PDB entry 5X1N | X-ray diffraction, 2.00 A resolution | chains A and B

== Chain A (and B) ==
Name: Vanillate/3-O-methylgallate O-demethylase
Organism: Sphingobium sp. SYK-6
Notes: chain B of this document is another copy of the same molecule, construct and numbering; everything in this record applies to it too
UniProt: G2IQS7 (G2IQS7_9SPHN); residues 1-471 here = UniProt positions 1-471
Chain sequence (474 residues; row label = number of the first residue in the row; numbers below 1 keep their minus sign (Gly-2 is residue -2)):
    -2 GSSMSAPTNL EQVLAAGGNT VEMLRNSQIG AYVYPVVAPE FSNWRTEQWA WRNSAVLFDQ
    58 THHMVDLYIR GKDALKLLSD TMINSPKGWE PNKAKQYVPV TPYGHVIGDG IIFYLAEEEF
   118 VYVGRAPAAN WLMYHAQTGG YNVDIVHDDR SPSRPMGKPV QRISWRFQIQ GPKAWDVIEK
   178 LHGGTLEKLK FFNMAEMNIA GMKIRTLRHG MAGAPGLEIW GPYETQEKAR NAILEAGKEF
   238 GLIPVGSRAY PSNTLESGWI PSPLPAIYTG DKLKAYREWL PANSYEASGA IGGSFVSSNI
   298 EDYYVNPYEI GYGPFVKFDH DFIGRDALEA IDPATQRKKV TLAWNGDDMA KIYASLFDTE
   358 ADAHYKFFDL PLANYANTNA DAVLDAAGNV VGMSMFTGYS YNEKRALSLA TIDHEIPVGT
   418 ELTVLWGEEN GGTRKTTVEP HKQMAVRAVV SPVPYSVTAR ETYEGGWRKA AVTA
Not modelled in the structure: -2 to 1, 207-211, 467-471 (chain B: -2 to 1, 208-210, 459-471)
Construct notes: expression tag (-2 to 0)
Small-molecule neighbours:
  - 3,4-dihydroxybenzoic acid (DHB): Tyr29, Tyr31, Gln57, His60, Met61, Arg122, Tyr247, Pro248, Asn250, Thr251, Trp256, Pro258, Phe393
  - (6S)-5,6,7,8-tetrahydrofolate (THG): Gln57, Met61, Asn81, Lys92, Gln93, Gly107, Ile108, Phe110, Val120, Gly121, Arg163, Gln165, Phe188, Phe189, His206, Glu215, Trp256, Phe312
Curated features (UniProtKB/Swiss-Prot):
  - binding site (substrate): Tyr31, His60, Arg122, Tyr247 to Asn250
  - binding site ((6S)-5,6,7,8-tetrahydrofolate): Gln57, Gln93, Val120, Gln165, Glu215, Trp256
  - site (Important for activity): His60, Tyr247
  - mutagenesis: Tyr29 (Y29A: Almost loss of activity on vanillate), Tyr31 (Y31A: Almost loss or loss of activity on vanillate), His60 (H60A: Almost loss or loss of activity on vanillate), Met61 (M61A: Almost loss of activity on vanillate), Val62 (V62A: No change in activity on vanillate), Arg122 (R122A: Strong decrease in activity on vanillate. Loss of activity on vanillate; when associated with A-147), Arg147 (R147A: Loss of activity on vanillate; when associated with A-122), Tyr247 (Y247F: Loss of activity on vanillate)

== Interface between chain A and chain B ==
Residue-residue contacts (68):
  Ala35(A) with Arg151(B)
  Glu37(A) with Arg151(B), hydrogen bond (backbone-side chain)
  Phe38(A) with Arg151(B)
  Ser39(A) with Thr433(B); Thr434(B)
  Asn40(A) with Thr433(B), hydrogen bond (side chain-backbone); Thr434(B); Val435(B)
  Trp41(A) with Phe364(B)
  Arg42(A) with Lys363(B); Phe364(B); Thr434(B), hydrogen bond (side chain-backbone); Glu436(B), salt bridge
  Arg151(A) with Ala35(B); Glu37(B), hydrogen bond (side chain-backbone); Phe38(B)
  Met153(A) with Arg227(B)
  Gly154(A) with Pro156(B); Val157(B), hydrogen bond (backbone-backbone)
  Pro156(A) with Gly154(B)
  Val157(A) with Gly154(B)
  Glu224(A) with Met153(B)
  Arg227(A) with Met153(B)
  Arg245(A) with Phe364(B); Asp366(B), salt bridge
  Gly343(A) with Phe354(B)
  Met346(A) with Phe354(B), hydrophobic
  Ala347(A) with Ala351(B), hydrophobic
  Tyr350(A) with Tyr350(B), hydrophobic; Leu367(B), hydrophobic
  Ala351(A) with Ala347(B), hydrophobic
  Leu353(A) with Tyr396(B), hydrogen bond (backbone-side chain); Lys401(B)
  Phe354(A) with Gly343(B); Met346(B), hydrophobic; Tyr396(B), hydrophobic; Lys401(B)
  Thr356(A) with Glu400(B); Lys401(B); Arg402(B)
  His361(A) with Tyr398(B), hydrogen bond; Lys401(B)
  Lys363(A) with Arg42(B)
  Phe364(A) with Trp41(B); Arg42(B); Leu367(B), hydrophobic
  Asp366(A) with Arg245(B), salt bridge
  Leu367(A) with Tyr350(B), hydrophobic; Leu353(B), hydrophobic
  Tyr396(A) with Leu353(B), hydrogen bond (side chain-backbone); Phe354(B), hydrophobic
  Tyr398(A) with His361(B), hydrogen bond; Glu436(B); Pro437(B)
  Glu400(A) with Thr356(B)
  Lys401(A) with Leu353(B); Phe354(B); Thr356(B); His361(B)
  Arg402(A) with Thr356(B)
  Thr433(A) with Ser39(B); Asn40(B), hydrogen bond (backbone-side chain)
  Thr434(A) with Asn40(B); Arg42(B)
  Val435(A) with Asn40(B)
  Glu436(A) with Arg42(B), salt bridge; Tyr398(B)
  Pro437(A) with Tyr398(B)
Interface residues without a listed pair, chain A (43 interface residues in all): Val33, Thr43, Lys155, Asp355, Ala403
Interface residues without a listed pair, chain B (42 interface residues in all): Val33, Thr43, Lys155, Asp355, Ala403

== In short ==
43 residues of chain A and 42 residues of chain B are in contact, with 10 hydrogen bonds and 4 salt bridges.
Among the polar pairs are Arg42(A)-Glu436(B), Arg245(A)-Asp366(B) and Glu37(A)-Arg151(B). Ligands of chain A:
(6S)-5,6,7,8-tetrahydrofolate and 3,4-dihydroxybenzoic acid.
Chain A and chain B are both Vanillate/3-O-methylgallate O-demethylase (Sphingobium sp. SYK-6); the structure,
Vanillate/3-O-methylgallate O-demethylase, LigM, protocatechuate-tetrahydrofolate complex form, was determined
by X-ray diffraction together with 5X1I, 5X1K, 5X1L and 5X1M from the same study.
